6JFY - chains C and B of the 4 polymer chains in the assembly; structure by electron microscopy, 7.40 A resolution (low resolution: residue-level contacts below are approximate; hydrogen-bond / salt-bridge calls are withheld).

[Chain C (and B)]
Molecule: Glutamate receptor ionotropic, kainate 3
From: Rattus norvegicus
Notes: chain B of this document is another copy of the same molecule, construct and numbering; everything in this record applies to it too
Reference sequence: P42264 (GRIK3_RAT); residues 1-809 here correspond to UniProt positions 32-840 (UniProt number = residue number + 31)
Amino-acid sequence (809 residues; numbered 1 to 809; the number before each row is that of its first residue):
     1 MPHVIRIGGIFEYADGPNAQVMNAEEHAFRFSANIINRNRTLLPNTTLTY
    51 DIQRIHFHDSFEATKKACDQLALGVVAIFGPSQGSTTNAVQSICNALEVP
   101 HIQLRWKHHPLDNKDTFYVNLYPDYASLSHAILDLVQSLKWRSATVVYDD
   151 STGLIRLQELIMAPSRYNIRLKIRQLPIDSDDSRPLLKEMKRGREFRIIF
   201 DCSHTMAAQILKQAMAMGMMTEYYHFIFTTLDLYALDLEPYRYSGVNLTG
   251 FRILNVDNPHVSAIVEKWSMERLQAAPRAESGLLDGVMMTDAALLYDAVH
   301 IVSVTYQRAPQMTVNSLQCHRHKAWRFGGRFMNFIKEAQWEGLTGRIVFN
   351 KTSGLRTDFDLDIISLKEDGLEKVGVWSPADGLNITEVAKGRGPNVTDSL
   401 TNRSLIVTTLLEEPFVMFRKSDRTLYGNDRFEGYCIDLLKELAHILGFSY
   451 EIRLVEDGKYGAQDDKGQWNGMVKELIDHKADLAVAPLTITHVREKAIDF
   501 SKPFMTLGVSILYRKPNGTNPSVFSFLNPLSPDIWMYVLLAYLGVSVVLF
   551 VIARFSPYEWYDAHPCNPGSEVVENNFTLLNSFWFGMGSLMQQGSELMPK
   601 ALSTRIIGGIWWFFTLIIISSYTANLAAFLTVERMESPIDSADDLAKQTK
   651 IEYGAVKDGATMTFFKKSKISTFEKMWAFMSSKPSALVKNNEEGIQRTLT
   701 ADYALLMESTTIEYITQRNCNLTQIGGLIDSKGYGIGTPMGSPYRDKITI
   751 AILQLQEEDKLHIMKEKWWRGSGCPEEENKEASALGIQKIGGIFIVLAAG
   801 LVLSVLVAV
Not modelled in the structure: 1-2, 273-284, 386-401, 555-600, 773, 776-787
Cystine bridges: Cys68-Cys319, Cys720-Cys774
Construct notes: engineered mutation Thr86 (Cys117 in P42264), Thr305 (Cys336 in P42264), Val547 (Cys578 in P42264)
Swiss-Prot annotation at these positions:
  - binding site (L-glutamate): Pro487, Thr489, Arg494, Ala660, Thr661, Glu708
  - glycosylation (N-linked (GlcNAc...) asparagine): Asn39, Asn45, Asn247, Asn350, Asn384, Asn395, Asn402, Asn517, Asn520, Asn721
What the authors report for this chain:
  - post-translational modification sites: Asn247, Asn402, Asn721
  - post-translational modification sites: Asn395 (proposed by the authors, not directly observed)
  - mutagenesis - Y744L/R745G: abolished signaling

[Chain C / chain B interface]
Pairs across the interface (27):
  Phe526(C) with Ile617(B)
  Ile619(C) with Leu616(B)
  Thr623(C) with Ser620(B)
  Ala627(C) with Ala624(B)
  Leu630(C) with Ala624(B); Asn625(B); Ala628(B)
  Thr631(C) with Ala628(B); Thr631(B); Val632(B)
  Arg634(C) with Ala628(B); Phe629(B); Val632(B)
  Met635(C) with Val632(B); Met635(B)
  Asp640(C) with Thr649(B)
  Ile670(C) with Ser681(B)
  Thr672(C) with Ala678(B)
  Gln788(C) with Ile534(B)
  Lys789(C) with Leu530(B); Ser531(B); Ile534(B)
  Ile793(C) with Phe614(B)
  Val796(C) with Phe613(B)
  Leu797(C) with Phe614(B)
  Ser804(C) with Ile607(B)
  Val807(C) with Ser603(B)
Other interface residues (no listed pair), chain C (21 interface residues in all): Asp643, Ser671, Gly800
Other interface residues (no listed pair), chain B (25 interface residues in all): Ala541, Ile610, Thr623, Ala627, Lys675

[In short]
The interface between chain C and chain B involves 21 residues on one side and 25 on the other. From UniProt:
6 L-glutamate-binding residues on chain C. From the paper: Y744L/R745G of chain C abolish signaling;
modification sites Asn247(C), Asn402(C) and Asn721(C) among others.
Both chains are Glutamate receptor ionotropic, kainate 3 (Rattus norvegicus). Entry 6JFY (GluK3 receptor
trapped in Desensitized state) was determined by electron microscopy (same publication as 6JFZ and 6JMV).
